1PA7 - chain A; structure by X-ray diffraction, 1.45 A resolution.

Chain A:
Molecule: Microtubule-associated protein RP/EB family member 1
From: Homo sapiens
Notes: fragment: N-terminal domain, EB1 microtubule-binding domain
UniProtKB: Q15691 (MARE1_HUMAN); residue numbers follow UniProt; this construct covers 1-130
Amino-acid sequence (130 residues; numbered 1 to 130; the number before each row is that of its first residue):
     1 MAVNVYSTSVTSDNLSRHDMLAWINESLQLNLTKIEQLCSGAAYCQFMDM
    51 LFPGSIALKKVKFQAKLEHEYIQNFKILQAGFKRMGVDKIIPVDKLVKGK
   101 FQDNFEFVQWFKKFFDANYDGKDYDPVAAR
UniProt features mapped onto this chain:
  - modified residue: A2 (N-acetylalanine), K66 (N6-crotonyllysine), Y124 (Phosphotyrosine)
  - mutagenesis: K59 to K60 (No effect), K66 (K66R: Abolished crotonylation by KAT5), K89 (K89E: Loss of binding to microtubules)
Reported in the primary citation:
  - contacts within the chain: W23-K112 (hydrophobic contact), W23-F115 (hydrophobic contact), K62-N74 (backbone contact), K89-F107, Y44-F107 (hydrophobic contact), K89-W110
  - post-translational modification sites: S16 (proposed by the authors, not directly observed)
  - mutagenesis - K59E/K60E: unchanged binding to MTs
  - mutagenesis - K89E: abolished binding to MTs

In short:
From UniProt: 4 mutagenesis sites. The paper reports that K89E abolishes binding to MTs; a modification site
at S16.
Chain A is Microtubule-associated protein RP/EB family member 1 (Homo sapiens); the structure, Crystal
structure of amino-terminal microtubule binding domain of EB1, was determined by X-ray diffraction together
with 1UEG from the same study.
